PDB entry 8WFD | electron microscopy, 2.67 A resolution | chains F and H of the 10 polymer chains in the assembly

# Chain F
Molecule: TdpA
Source organism: Thermus antranikianii DSM 12462
Amino-acid sequence (586 residues; row label = number of the first residue in the row):
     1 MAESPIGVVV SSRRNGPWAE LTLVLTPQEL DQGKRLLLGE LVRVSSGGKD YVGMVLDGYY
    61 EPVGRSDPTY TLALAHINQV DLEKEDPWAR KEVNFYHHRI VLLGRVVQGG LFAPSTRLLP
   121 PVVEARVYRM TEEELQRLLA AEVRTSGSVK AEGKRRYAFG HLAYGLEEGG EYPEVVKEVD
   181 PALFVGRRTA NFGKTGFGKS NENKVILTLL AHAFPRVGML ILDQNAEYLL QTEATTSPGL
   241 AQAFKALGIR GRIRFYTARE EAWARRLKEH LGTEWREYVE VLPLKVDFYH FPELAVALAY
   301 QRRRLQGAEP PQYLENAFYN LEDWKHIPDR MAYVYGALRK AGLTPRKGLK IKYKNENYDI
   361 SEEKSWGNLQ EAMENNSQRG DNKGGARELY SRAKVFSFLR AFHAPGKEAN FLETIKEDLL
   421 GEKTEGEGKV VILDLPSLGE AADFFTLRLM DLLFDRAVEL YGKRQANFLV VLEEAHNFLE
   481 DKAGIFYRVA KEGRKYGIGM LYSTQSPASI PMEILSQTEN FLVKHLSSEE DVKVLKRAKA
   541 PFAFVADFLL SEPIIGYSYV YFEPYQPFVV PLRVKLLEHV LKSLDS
Unresolved in the structure: 1-2, 142-156, 374-382
Small-molecule neighbours: AMP-PNP (ANP; phosphoaminophosphonic acid-adenylate ester): Lys194, Thr195, Gly196, Phe197, Gly198, Lys199, Ser200, Asn201, Thr235, Thr236, Gln505, Ile555, Gly556, Arg573, Val574, Lys575, Leu576

# Chain H
Molecule: TdpB
Source organism: Thermus antranikianii DSM 12462
Amino-acid sequence (375 residues; row label = number of the first residue in the row):
     1 MPYAGEGSNP LGLKDFLDDL RLDHYQDLLR ELDELYQKLK QERQVPLHGD GEAYPLLTLT
    61 VDGGEGRAFE ELPLLSFGLV RVAAVGVKGF RLPSIAHLLP GYEVLRDPKG YLEGLLERSE
   121 ESPAADALKT FFRATGISLE DLGEYYTKDL RAFMGIFRDV LEWAYLVWGV EKVLQESYKD
   181 YLFIKDGRLA QLGVRESFRS KLQNYFARKH LLLAGVTKRS RLLAEGLTSL VMARLFAEAR
   241 GTFVLQVPQE LMEKAYRYER QWNADLEGAF VMGRRYVARL LEDTFRPQEG VAIFDLPPYL
   301 GEEDAVKVAR SLRAHRSVLY GGSVGTVVEA HGRASVARSI PRRMEEEILA RFRKAFGEDL
   361 AKKLTEWLRL ADRED
Unresolved in the structure: 1-10, 221-224, 373-375

# Interface between chain F and chain H
Contacting residue pairs (11):
  Pro27(F) - Phe285(H)
  Gln28(F) - Asp283(H)
  Gln28(F) - Phe285(H)
  Arg65(F) - Arg286(H)  hydrogen bond (backbone-side chain)
  Trp88(F) - Thr284(H)
  Trp88(F) - Phe285(H)
  Trp88(F) - Arg286(H)
  Trp88(F) - Pro287(H)
  Lys91(F) - Phe285(H)
  Glu92(F) - Arg286(H)  salt bridge
  Phe95(F) - Phe285(H)  hydrophobic
Also at the interface, not in a pair above, chain F (8 interface residues in all): Thr26

# In short
Chain F and chain H form an interface of 8 and 5 residues respectively; the contacts include 1 hydrogen bond
and 1 salt bridge. Polar contacts include Glu92(F)-Arg286(H) and Arg65(F)-Arg286(H). Ligands of chain F:
AMP-PNP.
Chain F is TdpA and chain H is TdpB, both from Thermus antranikianii DSM 12462; the structure, The cryo-EM
structure of TdpAB in complex with AMPPNP and DNA, was determined by electron microscopy together with 8Y1K
and 8WET from the same study.
